6ZCK - chains C and D of the 4 polymer chains in the assembly; structure by electron microscopy, 2.70 A resolution.

# Chain C
Molecule: Capsid protein VP3
Organism: Coxsackievirus B4 (strain E2)
Reference sequence: Q86887 (POLG_CXB4E); residues 1-238 here correspond to UniProt positions 331-568 (UniProt number = residue number + 330)
Chain sequence (238 residues; each row starts with the number of its first residue):
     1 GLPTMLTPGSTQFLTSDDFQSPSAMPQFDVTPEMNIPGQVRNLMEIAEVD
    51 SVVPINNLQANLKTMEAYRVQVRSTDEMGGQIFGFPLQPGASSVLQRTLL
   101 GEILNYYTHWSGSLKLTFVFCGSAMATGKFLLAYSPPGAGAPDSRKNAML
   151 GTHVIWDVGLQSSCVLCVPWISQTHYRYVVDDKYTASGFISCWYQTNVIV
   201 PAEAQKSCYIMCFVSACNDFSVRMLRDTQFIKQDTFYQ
Ligand contacts: QFW (4-[(6-propoxynaphthalen-2-yl)sulfonylamino]benzoic acid): Gln233, Asp234, Thr235, Phe236
UniProt features mapped onto this chain:
  - region: Phe236 to Gln238 (Amphipathic alpha-helix)
What the authors report for this chain:
  - binding site for QFW: Phe236

# Chain D
Molecule: Capsid protein VP4
Organism: Coxsackievirus B4 (strain E2)
Reference sequence: Q86887 (POLG_CXB4E); residues 0-68 here correspond to UniProt positions 1-69 (UniProt number = residue number + 1)
Chain sequence (69 residues; numbered 0 to 68; the number before each row is that of its first residue; numbering starts at 0):
     0 MGAQVSTQKTGAHETSLSASGNSIIHYTNINYYKDAASNSANRQDFTQDP
    50 SKFTEPVKDVMIKSLPALN
Not modelled in the structure: 0-1, 13-22
Sequence notes: variant Ser19 (Thr20 in Q86887)
UniProt features mapped onto this chain:
  - site: Asn68 (Cleavage)
  - lipidation: Gly1 (N-myristoyl glycine)

# Interface between chain C and chain D
Pairs across the interface (41; chain C residue first):
  Ser16(C) with Arg42(D)
  Asp17(C) with Arg42(D), hydrogen bond (backbone-side chain)
  Asp18(C) with Ser39(D); Ala40(D); Arg42(D), salt bridge
  Gln20(C) with Asn28(D), hydrogen bond; Ile29(D), hydrogen bond (side chain-backbone); Asn30(D); Tyr31(D), hydrogen bond (side chain-backbone); Tyr32(D); Ser37(D); Ser39(D)
  Ser21(C) with Tyr32(D); Ser37(D), hydrogen bond (backbone-side chain)
  Pro22(C) with Tyr32(D); Ser37(D)
  Ser23(C) with Asp34(D); Ser37(D), hydrogen bond (backbone-side chain)
  Pro26(C) with Asp34(D)
  Gln27(C) with Lys33(D); Asp34(D), hydrogen bond (backbone-side chain)
  Gly38(C) with Lys51(D); Phe52(D)
  Gln39(C) with Lys51(D); Phe52(D)
  Arg41(C) with Thr46(D); Asp48(D); Lys51(D)
  Asn42(C) with Gln47(D)
  Glu45(C) with Gln47(D); Asp48(D), hydrogen bond (side chain-backbone); Pro49(D); Phe52(D)
  Glu48(C) with Pro49(D); Thr53(D)
  Val49(C) with Phe52(D), hydrophobic; Thr53(D)
  Leu160(C) with Leu67(D)
  Gln161(C) with Pro65(D); Ala66(D), hydrogen bond (side chain-backbone); Leu67(D), hydrogen bond (side chain-backbone)
Other interface residues (no listed pair), chain C (21 interface residues in all): Phe19, Val40, Met44
Other interface residues (no listed pair), chain D (23 interface residues in all): Asn38, Asn68

# In short
The interface between chain C and chain D involves 21 residues on one side and 23 on the other, with 10
hydrogen bonds and 1 salt bridge. Polar pairs include Asp18(C)-Arg42(D), Asp17(C)-Arg42(D) and
Gln20(C)-Asn28(D). Ligands of chain C: compound QFW. From the paper: a binding site for QFW at Phe236(C).
Chain C is Capsid protein VP3 and chain D is Capsid protein VP4, both from Coxsackievirus B4 (strain E2); the
structure, Coxsackievirus B4 in complex with capsid binder compound 48, was determined by electron microscopy,
deposited together with 6ZCL and 6ZMS.
